8DBT - chains A and D of the 22 polymer chains in the assembly; structure by electron microscopy, 3.10 A resolution.

# Chain A
Molecule: ATP synthase subunit alpha
Source organism: Escherichia coli
Notes: EC 7.1.2.2
Reference sequence: A0A7U9G3U3 (A0A7U9G3U3_ECOLX); numbering as in UniProt (aligned over 1-513)
Chain sequence (513 residues; each row starts with the number of its first residue):
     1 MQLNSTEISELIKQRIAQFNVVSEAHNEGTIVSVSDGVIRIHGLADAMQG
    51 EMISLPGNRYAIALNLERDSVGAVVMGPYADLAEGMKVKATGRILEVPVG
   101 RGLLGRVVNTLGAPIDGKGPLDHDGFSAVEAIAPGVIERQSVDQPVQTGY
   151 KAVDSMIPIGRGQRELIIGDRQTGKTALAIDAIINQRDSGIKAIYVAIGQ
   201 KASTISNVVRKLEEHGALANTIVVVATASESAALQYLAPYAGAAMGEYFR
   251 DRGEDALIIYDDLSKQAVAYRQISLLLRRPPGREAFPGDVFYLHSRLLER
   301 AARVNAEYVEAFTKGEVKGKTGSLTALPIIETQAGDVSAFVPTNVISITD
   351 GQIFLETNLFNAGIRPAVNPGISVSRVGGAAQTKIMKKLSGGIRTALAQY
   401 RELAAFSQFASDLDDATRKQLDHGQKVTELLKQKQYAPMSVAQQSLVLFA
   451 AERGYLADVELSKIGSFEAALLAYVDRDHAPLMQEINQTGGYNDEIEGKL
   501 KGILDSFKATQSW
Disordered / not traced: 1-3, 512-513
Differences from the reference sequence: conflict Ala47 (Cys in A0A7U9G3U3), Ala90 (Cys in A0A7U9G3U3), Ala193 (Cys in A0A7U9G3U3), Ala243 (Cys in A0A7U9G3U3)
Bound ions: Mg2+: Thr176 (together with ATP)
Small-molecule neighbours:
  - ATP (adenosine-5'-triphosphate): Ile346, Ser347, Val374, Arg376
  - ATP: Asp170, Arg171, Gln172, Thr173, Gly174, Lys175, Thr176, Ala177, Gln200, Glu331, Phe360, Arg365, Pro366, Gln433, Lys434, Gln435

# Chain D
Molecule: ATP synthase subunit beta
Source organism: Escherichia coli
Notes: EC 7.1.2.2
Reference sequence: A0A192CEZ8 (A0A192CEZ8_ECOLX); residues 0-459 here correspond to UniProt positions 1-460 (UniProt number = residue number + 1)
Chain sequence (471 residues; row label = number of the first residue in the row; numbers below 1 keep their minus sign (Met-11 is residue -11)):
   -11 MRGSHHHHHHGMATGKIVQVIGAVVDVEFPQDAVPRVYDALEVQNGNERL
    39 VLEVQQQLGGGIVRTIAMGSSDGLRRGLDVKDLEHPIEVPVGKATLGRIM
    89 NVLGEPVDMKGEIGEEERWAIHRAAPSYEELSNSQELLETGIKVIDLMAP
   139 FAKGGKVGLFGGAGVGKTVNMMELIRNIAIEHSGYSVFAGVGERTREGND
   189 FYHEMTDSNVIDKVSLVYGQMNEPPGNRLRVALTGLTMAEKFRDEGRDVL
   239 LFVDNIYRYTLAGTEVSALLGRMPSAVGYQPTLAEEMGVLQERITSTKTG
   289 SITSVQAVYVPADDLTDPSPATTFAHLDATVVLSRQIASLGIYPAVDPLD
   339 STSRQLDPLVVGQEHYDTARGVQSILQRYQELKDIIAILGMDELSEEDKL
   389 VVARARKIQRFLSQPFFVAEVFTGSPGKYVSLKDTIRGFKGIMEGEYDHL
   439 PEQAFYMVGSIEEAVEKAKKL
Disordered / not traced: -11 to 1
Differences from the reference sequence: initiating methionine (-11); expression tag (-10 to -1); conflict Ala137 (Cys138 in A0A192CEZ8)
Bound ions: Mg2+: Thr156 (together with ATP)
Small-molecule neighbours:
  - ATP (adenosine-5'-triphosphate), molecule 1: Gly150, Ala151, Gly152, Val153, Gly154, Lys155, Thr156, Val157, Glu181, Arg182, Tyr297, Tyr331, Phe404, Ala407, Phe410, Thr411
  - ATP, molecule 2: Ser341, Arg342, Leu344, Tyr354, Arg358

# Chain A / chain D interface
Contacting residue pairs (73):
  Leu44(A) - Arg64(D)
  Ala45(A) - Arg64(D)
  Asp46(A) - Arg63(D)  salt bridge
  Ala47(A) - Arg63(D)
  Met48(A) - Gly61(D)
  Met48(A) - Leu62(D)
  Gln49(A) - Gly10(D)
  Gln49(A) - Ser59(D)
  Gln49(A) - Asp60(D)
  Gln49(A) - Gly61(D)  hydrogen bond (backbone-backbone)
  Gln49(A) - Leu62(D)  hydrogen bond (backbone-backbone)
  Asn65(A) - Val8(D)
  Asn65(A) - Ile9(D)
  Leu66(A) - Gln7(D)
  Leu66(A) - Val8(D)  hydrogen bond (backbone-backbone)
  Leu66(A) - Ile9(D)
  Leu66(A) - Leu62(D)
  Leu66(A) - Arg64(D)
  Glu67(A) - Gln7(D)
  Glu67(A) - Arg64(D)  hydrogen bond (backbone-side chain)
  Arg68(A) - Val6(D)
  Arg68(A) - Gln7(D)
  Arg68(A) - Glu16(D)  salt bridge
  Ser70(A) - Arg64(D)  hydrogen bond (backbone-side chain)
  Val71(A) - Arg64(D)
  Ile94(A) - Gly61(D)
  Ile132(A) - Asn210(D)
  Ala133(A) - Asn210(D)  hydrogen bond (backbone-side chain)
  Pro134(A) - Asn210(D)
  Val136(A) - Thr183(D)
  Val136(A) - Gly186(D)
  Val136(A) - Asn187(D)  hydrogen bond (backbone-side chain)
  Ile137(A) - Val95(D)
  Ile137(A) - Tyr190(D)  hydrophobic
  Arg139(A) - Thr183(D)
  Arg139(A) - Asn187(D)  hydrogen bond (backbone-side chain)
  Arg164(A) - Arg182(D)
  Gly282(A) - Val265(D)
  Arg283(A) - Val265(D)
  Arg283(A) - Ala300(D)
  Arg283(A) - Asp302(D)  salt bridge
  Arg283(A) - Asp305(D)  salt bridge
  Gly288(A) - Glu253(D)
  Phe291(A) - Met209(D)  hydrophobic
  Phe291(A) - Arg246(D)
  Phe291(A) - Leu249(D)  hydrophobic
  Tyr292(A) - Glu211(D)
  Tyr292(A) - Pro212(D)
  Tyr292(A) - Pro213(D)
  Tyr292(A) - Arg216(D)
  Tyr292(A) - Glu253(D)
  Ser295(A) - Met209(D)
  Glu299(A) - Arg182(D)
  Glu299(A) - Thr183(D)  hydrogen bond
  Glu299(A) - Met209(D)
  Glu299(A) - Asn210(D)
  Ser338(A) - Ala300(D)  hydrogen bond (side chain-backbone)
  Ser338(A) - Asp301(D)  hydrogen bond
  Thr343(A) - Ala151(D)
  Thr343(A) - Tyr297(D)  hydrogen bond (backbone-side chain)
  Thr343(A) - Ala300(D)
  Ile346(A) - Ala151(D)  hydrophobic
  Ile346(A) - Arg182(D)  hydrogen bond (backbone-side chain)
  Ser347(A) - Arg182(D)  hydrogen bond (backbone-side chain)
  Ser347(A) - Arg246(D)  hydrogen bond
  Ser347(A) - Tyr297(D)
  Ile348(A) - Arg182(D)  hydrogen bond (backbone-side chain)
  Thr349(A) - Arg182(D)  hydrogen bond (backbone-side chain)
  Asp350(A) - Arg182(D)  salt bridge
  Asp350(A) - Arg184(D)  salt bridge
  Arg376(A) - Gly152(D)
  Arg376(A) - Arg182(D)
  Arg376(A) - Phe410(D)
Also at the interface, not in a pair above, chain A (50 interface residues in all): Gly43, Leu64, Gly135, Ser141, Pro280, Pro281, Asp289, Val337, Asn344, Ser375, Gly378, Gly379, Gln399, Glu402, Leu413
Also at the interface, not in a pair above, chain D (53 interface residues in all): Ile50, Ser58, Ile87, Asp96, Met97, Glu181, Asp188, Tyr206, Ala256, Pro262, Gly266, Arg323, Leu328, Val409, Tyr444, Leu459

# Summary
Chain A and chain D form an interface of 50 and 53 residues respectively, with 17 hydrogen bonds and 6 salt
bridges. Polar pairs include Asp46(A)-Arg63(D), Arg68(A)-Glu16(D) and Arg283(A)-Asp302(D). One ATP molecule is
bound between chain A and chain D. Bound to chain A: ATP.
Here chain A is ATP synthase subunit alpha and chain D is ATP synthase subunit beta, both from Escherichia
coli. Entry 8DBT (E. coli ATP synthase imaged in 10mM MgATP State2 "down) was determined by electron
microscopy together with 8DBP, 8DBQ, 8DBR, 8DBS, 8DBU, 8DBV and 8DBW from the same study.
